PDB entry 9FRW | X-ray diffraction, 2.85 A resolution | chains N and a of the 28 polymer chains in the assembly

# Chain N
Protein: Proteasome subunit beta type-9, Proteasome subunit beta type-1
Source organism: Homo sapiens
Notes: EC 3.4.25.1; engineered mutation(s): Sequence 1-53 from human beta1i
UniProt: chimeric construct of P28065, P38624: residues 1-45 from P28065 (PSB9_HUMAN) positions 21-65 (UniProt number = residue number + 20); residues 46-196 from P38624 positions 65-215 (UniProt number = residue number + 19)
Chain sequence (196 residues; each row starts with the number of its first residue):
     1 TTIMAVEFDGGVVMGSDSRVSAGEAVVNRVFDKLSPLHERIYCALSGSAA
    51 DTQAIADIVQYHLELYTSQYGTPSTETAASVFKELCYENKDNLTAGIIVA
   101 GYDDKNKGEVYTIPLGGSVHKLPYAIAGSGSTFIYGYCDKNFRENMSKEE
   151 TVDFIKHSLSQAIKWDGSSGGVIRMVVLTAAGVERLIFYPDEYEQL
UniProt features mapped onto this chain:
  - active site: Thr1 (Nucleophile)
  - modified residue: Lys33 (N6-acetyllysine)
Bound ions: Mg2+: Ile163, Ser169

# Chain a
Protein: Proteasome subunit beta type-7
Source organism: Saccharomyces cerevisiae
UniProt: P30657 (PSB7_YEAST); residues -12 to 233 here correspond to UniProt positions 21-266 (UniProt number = residue number + 33)
Chain sequence (246 residues; row label = number of the first residue in the row; numbers below 1 keep their minus sign (Thr-12 is residue -12)):
   -12 TQIANAGASPMVNTQQPIVTGTSVISMKYDNGVIIAADNLGSYGSLLRFN
    38 GVERLIPVGDNTVVGISGDISDMQHIERLLKDLVTENAYDNPLADAEEAL
    88 EPSYIFEYLATVMYQRRSKMNPLWNAIIVAGVQSNGDQFLRYVNLLGVTY
   138 SSPTLATGFGAHMANPLLRKVVDRESDIPKTTVQVAEEAIVNAMRVLYYR
   188 DARSSRNFSLAIIDKNTGLTFKKNLQVENMKWDFAKDIKGYGTQKI
Disordered / not traced: -12 to 0, 229-233

# Chain N / chain a interface
Residue-residue contacts - 54 pairs, chain N then chain a:
  Arg19(N) - Ala189(a)
  Glu24(N) - Phe146(a)
  Glu24(N) - Arg187(a)
  Glu24(N) - Asp188(a)
  Glu24(N) - Ala189(a)  hydrogen bond (backbone-backbone)
  Glu24(N) - Arg190(a)  salt bridge
  Ala25(N) - Phe146(a)  hydrophobic
  Ala25(N) - Arg187(a)
  Val26(N) - Tyr186(a)
  Val26(N) - Arg187(a)  hydrogen bond (backbone-backbone)
  Val27(N) - Arg187(a)  hydrogen bond (backbone-side chain)
  Asn28(N) - Arg187(a)
  Arg29(N) - Tyr186(a)
  Arg29(N) - Arg187(a)
  Arg29(N) - Lys218(a)  hydrogen bond (side chain-backbone)
  Arg29(N) - Trp219(a)
  Arg29(N) - Phe221(a)
  Val30(N) - Trp219(a)  hydrophobic
  Val30(N) - Phe221(a)  hydrophobic
  Val30(N) - Ala222(a)  hydrophobic
  Val30(N) - Ile225(a)  hydrophobic
  Phe31(N) - Tyr228(a)  hydrophobic
  Asp32(N) - Ile225(a)
  Asp32(N) - Lys226(a)
  Asp32(N) - Gly227(a)  hydrogen bond (side chain-backbone)
  Ser35(N) - Tyr228(a)
  Gln53(N) - Tyr228(a)  hydrogen bond (backbone-side chain)
  Ala56(N) - Tyr228(a)
  Asp57(N) - Tyr228(a)  hydrogen bond
  Phe133(N) - Leu33(a)  hydrophobic
  Lys164(N) - Leu34(a)
  Trp165(N) - Ser32(a)
  Trp165(N) - Leu33(a)
  Trp165(N) - Leu34(a)  hydrogen bond (backbone-backbone)
  Trp165(N) - Arg35(a)
  Trp165(N) - Asn37(a)
  Asp166(N) - Ser32(a)
  Gly167(N) - Ser32(a)  hydrogen bond (backbone-backbone)
  Gly167(N) - Leu34(a)
  Gly167(N) - Ala189(a)
  Gly171(N) - Trp219(a)
  Val172(N) - Trp219(a)  hydrophobic
  Val172(N) - Ala222(a)  hydrophobic
  Arg174(N) - Ala222(a)  hydrogen bond (side chain-backbone)
  Arg174(N) - Ile225(a)  hydrogen bond (side chain-backbone)
  Ile187(N) - Ala222(a)  hydrophobic
  Ile187(N) - Lys223(a)
  Tyr189(N) - Trp219(a)
  Tyr189(N) - Asp220(a)
  Tyr189(N) - Lys223(a)
  Pro190(N) - Trp219(a)
  Asp191(N) - Arg193(a)  salt bridge
  Glu194(N) - Tyr185(a)  hydrogen bond
  Glu194(N) - Arg193(a)  salt bridge
Also at the interface, not in a pair above, chain N (32 interface residues in all): Ser21, Leu45, Ile163, Ser168, Arg185
Also at the interface, not in a pair above, chain a (24 interface residues in all): Met217

# Overview
32 residues of chain N face 24 of chain a across their interface, with 12 hydrogen bonds and 3 salt bridges.
Among the polar pairs are Glu24(N)-Arg190(a), Asp191(N)-Arg193(a) and Glu194(N)-Arg193(a). Ile163(N) and
Ser169(N) form the Mg2+ site. From UniProt: active-site residue Thr1(N) on chain N.
Here chain N is Proteasome subunit beta type-9, Proteasome subunit beta type-1 (Homo sapiens) and chain a is
Proteasome subunit beta type-7 (Saccharomyces cerevisiae). Entry 9FRW (Yeast 20S proteasome with human beta1i
(1-51)) was determined by X-ray diffraction (same publication as 9FSU, 9FST, 9FSV, 9FT0 and 9FT1).
